PDB entry 6PRR | X-ray diffraction, 1.67 A resolution | chain A

Chain A:
Name: Cytochrome P450
Organism: Rhodopseudomonas palustris (strain HaA2)
UniProt: Q2IU02 (Q2IU02_RHOP2); residues 0-409 here correspond to UniProt positions 1-410 (UniProt number = residue number + 1)
Sequence (410 residues; row label = number of the first residue in the row; numbering starts at 0):
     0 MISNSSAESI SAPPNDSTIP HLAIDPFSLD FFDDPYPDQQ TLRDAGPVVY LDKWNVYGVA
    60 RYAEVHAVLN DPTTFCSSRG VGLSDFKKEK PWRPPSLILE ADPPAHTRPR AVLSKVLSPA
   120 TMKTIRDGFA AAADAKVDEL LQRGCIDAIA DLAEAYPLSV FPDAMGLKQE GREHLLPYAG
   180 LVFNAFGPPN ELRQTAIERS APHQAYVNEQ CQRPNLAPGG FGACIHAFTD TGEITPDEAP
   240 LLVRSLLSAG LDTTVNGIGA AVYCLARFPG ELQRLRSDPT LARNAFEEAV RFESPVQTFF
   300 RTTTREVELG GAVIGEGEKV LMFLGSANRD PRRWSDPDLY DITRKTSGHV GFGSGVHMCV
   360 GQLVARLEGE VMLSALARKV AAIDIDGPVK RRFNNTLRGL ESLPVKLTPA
Not modelled in the structure: 0-16
Ion coordination: heme Fe near Cys358 (its only coordinating residue here)
Small-molecule neighbours:
  - heme (HEM): Leu68, Val80, Ile97, Leu98, His105, Arg109, Leu112, Leu116, Phe160, Ser244, Leu245, Ala248, Gly249, Thr252, Thr253, Gly256, Phe285, Val289, Pro294, Val295, Phe298, Arg300, Leu323, Gly350, Phe351, Gly352, Val355, His356, Cys358, Val359, Gly360, Val363, Ala364
  - 3-(methylamino)benzoic acid (OW4): Arg92, Ser95, Ile97, Leu98, Val181, Phe182, Phe185, Ser244, Ser247, Ala248, Phe298

Overview:
Bound to chain A: 3-(methylamino)benzoic acid and heme.
Chain A is Cytochrome P450 (Rhodopseudomonas palustris (strain HaA2)); the structure, The crystal structure of
3-methylaminobenzoate-bound CYP199A4, was determined by X-ray diffraction (same publication as 6PQ6, 6PQD,
6PQS, 6PQW and 6PRS).
